4B6J - chains A and C of the 4 polymer chains in the assembly; structure by X-ray diffraction, 3.34 A resolution.

Chain A (and C):
Name: Phosphoserine phosphatase
Source organism: Thermococcus onnurineus NA1
Notes: EC 3.1.3.3; chain C of this document is another copy of the same molecule, construct and numbering; everything in this record applies to it too
Reference sequence: B6YX36 (B6YX36_THEON); residue numbers follow UniProt; this construct covers 1-194
Amino-acid sequence (201 residues; each row starts with the number of its first residue; numbers below 1 keep their minus sign (Gly-6 is residue -6)):
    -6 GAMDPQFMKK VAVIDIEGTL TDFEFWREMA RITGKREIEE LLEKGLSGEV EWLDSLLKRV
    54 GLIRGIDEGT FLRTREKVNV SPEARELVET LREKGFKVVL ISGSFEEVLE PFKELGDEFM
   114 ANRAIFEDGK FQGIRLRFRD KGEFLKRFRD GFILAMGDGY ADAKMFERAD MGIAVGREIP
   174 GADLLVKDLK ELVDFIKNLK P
Unresolved in the structure: 194
Sequence notes: expression tag (-6 to 0)

Interface between chain A and chain C:
Contacting residue pairs (31; chain A residue first):
  Gly-6(A) with Asn191(C); Lys193(C)
  Ala-5(A) with Asn191(C), hydrogen bond (backbone-backbone)
  Met-4(A) with Met164(C), hydrophobic; Asn191(C), hydrogen bond (backbone-backbone); Leu192(C); Lys193(C), hydrogen bond (backbone-backbone)
  Phe0(A) with Phe145(C)
  Met1(A) with Lys3(C); Phe145(C); Ile146(C); Leu147(C)
  Lys3(A) with Met1(C)
  Asp143(A) with Gly144(C); Phe145(C)
  Gly144(A) with Phe145(C)
  Phe145(A) with Phe0(C); Met1(C); Asp143(C); Gly144(C)
  Ile146(A) with Met1(C)
  Leu147(A) with Met1(C)
  Met164(A) with Met-4(C), hydrophobic; Phe0(C), hydrophobic; Met1(C), hydrophobic
  Asn191(A) with Gly-6(C); Ala-5(C), hydrogen bond (backbone-backbone); Met-4(C), hydrogen bond (backbone-backbone)
  Leu192(A) with Met-4(C)
  Lys193(A) with Gly-6(C); Met-4(C), hydrogen bond (backbone-backbone)
Interface residues without a listed pair, chain A (20 interface residues in all): Asp-3, Pro-2, Lys2, Phe89, Asp163
Interface residues without a listed pair, chain C (19 interface residues in all): Asp-3, Pro-2, Phe89, Asp163

Summary:
Chain A and chain C form an interface of 20 and 19 residues respectively; the contacts include 6 hydrogen
bonds. The backbones hydrogen-bond at Ala-5(A)-Asn191(C), Met-4(A)-Asn191(C) and Met-4(A)-Lys193(C).
Both chains are Phosphoserine phosphatase (Thermococcus onnurineus NA1). Entry 4B6J (Crystal structure of
phosphoserine phosphatase from T. onnurineus) was determined by X-ray diffraction (same publication as 4AP9).
